Entry 1MEI (X-ray diffraction, 2.20 A resolution); this record covers chain A.

Chain A:
Name: Inosine-5'-monophosphate dehydrogenase
Organism: Tritrichomonas foetus
Notes: EC 1.1.1.205
UniProtKB: P50097 (IMDH_TRIFO); residue numbers follow UniProt; this construct covers 1-503
Chain sequence (503 residues; row label = number of the first residue in the row):
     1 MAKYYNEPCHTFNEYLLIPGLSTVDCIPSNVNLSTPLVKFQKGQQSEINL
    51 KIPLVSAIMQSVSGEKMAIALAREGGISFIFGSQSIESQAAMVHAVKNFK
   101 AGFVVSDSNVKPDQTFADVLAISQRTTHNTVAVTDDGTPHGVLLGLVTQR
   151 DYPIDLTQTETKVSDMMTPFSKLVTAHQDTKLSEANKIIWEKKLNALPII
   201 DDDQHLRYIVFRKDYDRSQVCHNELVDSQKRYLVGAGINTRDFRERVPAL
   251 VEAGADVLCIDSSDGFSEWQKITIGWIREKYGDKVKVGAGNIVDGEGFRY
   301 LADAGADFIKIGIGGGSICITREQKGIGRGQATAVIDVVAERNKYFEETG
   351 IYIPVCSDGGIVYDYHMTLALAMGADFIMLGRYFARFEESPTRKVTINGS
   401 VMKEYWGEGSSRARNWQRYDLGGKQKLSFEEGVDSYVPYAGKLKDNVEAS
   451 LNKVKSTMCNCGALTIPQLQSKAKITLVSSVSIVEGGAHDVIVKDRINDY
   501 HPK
Unresolved in the structure: 1, 102-221, 417-427, 484-503
Disulfides: Cys26-Cys459
Bound ions: K+: Gly20, Ser22, Asp264, Phe266, Asn460
Small-molecule neighbours:
  - mycophenolic acid (MOA): Asp261, Ser262, Ser263, Asn291, Lys310, Gly312, Ile313, Gly314, Cys319, Asp358, Glu408, Gly409, Arg414, Glu431
  - xanthosine-5'-monophosphate (XMP): Ala57, Met59, Asn291, Lys310, Gly316, Ser317, Ile318, Cys319, Ile320, Asp358, Gly359, Gly360, Met379, Leu380, Gly381, Arg382, Tyr405, Gly407, Glu408, Gly409, Ser410, Glu431, Gly432
Curated features (UniProtKB/Swiss-Prot):
  - active site: Cys319 (Thioimidate intermediate), Arg418 (Proton acceptor)
  - binding site (K(+)): Gly20, Ser22, Asp264, Phe266, Gly314, Gly316, Cys319, Asn460, Glu485, Gly486, Gly487
  - binding site (NAD(+)): Asp261 to Ser263, Gly312 to Gly314
  - binding site (IMP): Ser317, Asp358 to Gly360, Gly381, Arg382, Tyr405 to Gly409, Glu431
  - mutagenesis: Cys319 (C319S: Has less than 0.06% of the wild-type activity)

Summary:
Ligands of chain A: xanthosine-5'-monophosphate and mycophenolic acid. Gly20, Ser22, Asp264, Phe266 and Asn460
coordinate K+. UniProt lists active-site residues Cys319 and Arg418, 11 K+-binding residues, 6 NAD+-binding
residues and 12 IMP-binding residues.
Chain A is Inosine-5'-monophosphate dehydrogenase (Tritrichomonas foetus); the structure, Inosine
Monophosphate Dehydrogenase (IMPDH) From Tritrichomonas Foetus with XMP and mycophenolic acid bound, was
determined by X-ray diffraction together with 1ME9, 1MEH and 1MEW from the same study.
